7U84 - chains A and T of the 3 polymer chains in the assembly; structure by X-ray diffraction, 1.71 A resolution.

== Chain A ==
Molecule: DNA polymerase eta
From: Homo sapiens
Notes: EC 2.7.7.7
UniProtKB: Q9Y253 (POLH_HUMAN); residue numbers follow UniProt; this construct covers 1-432
Sequence (435 residues; each row starts with the number of its first residue; numbers below 1 keep their minus sign (Gly-2 is residue -2)):
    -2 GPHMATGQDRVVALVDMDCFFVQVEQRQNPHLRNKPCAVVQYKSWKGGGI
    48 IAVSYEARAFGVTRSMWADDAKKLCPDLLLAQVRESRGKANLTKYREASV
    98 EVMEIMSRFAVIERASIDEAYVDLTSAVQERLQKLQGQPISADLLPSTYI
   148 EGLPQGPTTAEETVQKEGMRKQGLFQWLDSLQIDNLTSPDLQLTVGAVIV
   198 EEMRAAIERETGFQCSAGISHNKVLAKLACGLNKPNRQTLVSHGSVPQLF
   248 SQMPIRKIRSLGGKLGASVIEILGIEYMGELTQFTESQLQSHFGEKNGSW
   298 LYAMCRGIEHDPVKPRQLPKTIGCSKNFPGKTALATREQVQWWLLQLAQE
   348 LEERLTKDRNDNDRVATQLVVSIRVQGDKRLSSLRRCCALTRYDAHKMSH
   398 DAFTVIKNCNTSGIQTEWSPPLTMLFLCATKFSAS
Unresolved in the structure: 155-159
Construct notes: expression tag (-2 to 0)
Curated features (UniProtKB/Swiss-Prot):
  - binding site (Mg(2+)): Asp13, Met14, Asp115, Glu116
  - binding site (Mn(2+)): Asp13, Met14, Asp115, Glu116
  - binding site (a 2'-deoxyribonucleoside 5'-triphosphate): Arg61
  - natural variant: Val37 (deletion: In XPV), Leu75 (deletion: In XPV), Arg93 (R93P: In XPV), Arg111 (R111H: In XPV), Thr122 (T122P: In XPV), Gly153 (G153D: In a breast cancer sample), Thr191 (T191P: In XPV), Gly263 (G263V: In XPV), Val266 (V266D: In XPV), Gly295 (G295R: In XPV), Arg361 (R361S: In XPV)
  - mutagenesis: Tyr52 (Y52A/F: Reduces DNA polymerase activity; Y52E: Reduces DNA polymerase activity. Increases fidelity of replication and reduces translesion bypass), Arg61 (R61A: Reduces enzymatic activity by two-thirds), Ser62 (S62G: Increased DNA polymerase activity and translesion bypass compared to wild-type), Ala68 (A68S/V: Severe reduction in thymine dimer translesion bypass), Asn324 to Pro326 (Reduces binding to chromatin and to monoubiquitinated PCNA. Abolishes binding to monoubiquitinated PCNA; when associated with 705-E--H-713 Del)
Ion coordination: Mn2+ site 1: Asp13, Asp115, Glu116 (together with XG4) (shared with 1 residue of chain P); Mn2+ site 2: Asp13, Met14, Asp115 (together with XG4)
Ligand contacts: XG4 (2'-deoxy-5'-O-[(R)-hydroxy{[(R)-hydroxy(phosphonooxy)phosphoryl]amino}phosphoryl]guanosine): Asp13, Met14, Asp15, Cys16, Phe17, Phe18, Gln38, Ile48, Ala49, Tyr52, Arg55, Arg61, Leu89, Ile114, Asp115, Glu116, Lys231

== Chain T ==
Molecule: 12-nt DNA strand
Sequence (12 nucleotides; numbered 1 to 12; the number before each row is that of its first residue):
     1 CATTATGACGCT
Ligand contacts: XG4 (2'-deoxy-5'-O-[(R)-hydroxy{[(R)-hydroxy(phosphonooxy)phosphoryl]amino}phosphoryl]guanosine): DT3, DT4, DA5

== How chain A and chain T interact ==
Residue-residue contacts - 46 pairs, chain A then chain T:
  Gln38(A) - DT4(T)  hydrogen bond to the base
  Gln38(A) - DA5(T)  sugar contact
  Tyr39(A) - DT4(T)  phosphate contact
  Tyr39(A) - DA5(T)  hydrogen bond to the phosphate
  Trp42(A) - DA2(T)  stacking on the base
  Gly46(A) - DT3(T)  base contact
  Ile47(A) - DT3(T)  base contact
  Ile48(A) - DT3(T)  base contact
  Arg61(A) - DT3(T)  hydrogen bond to the base
  Arg61(A) - DT4(T)  hydrogen bond to the base
  Ser62(A) - DT3(T)  hydrogen bond to the base
  Trp64(A) - DA2(T)  phosphate contact
  Trp64(A) - DT3(T)  sugar contact
  Trp64(A) - DT4(T)  phosphate contact
  Lys86(A) - DT6(T)  salt bridge to the phosphate
  Ala87(A) - DA5(T)  sugar contact
  Leu89(A) - DA5(T)  phosphate contact
  Leu89(A) - DT6(T)  phosphate contact
  Arg93(A) - DT6(T)  salt bridge to the phosphate
  Arg93(A) - DG7(T)  salt bridge to the phosphate
  Lys293(A) - DG10(T)  salt bridge to the phosphate
  Lys311(A) - DC9(T)  salt bridge to the phosphate
  Arg313(A) - DA8(T)  salt bridge to the phosphate
  Pro316(A) - DA8(T)  phosphate contact
  Lys317(A) - DA8(T)  hydrogen bond to the phosphate
  Lys317(A) - DC9(T)  salt bridge to the phosphate
  Thr318(A) - DG7(T)  sugar contact
  Thr318(A) - DA8(T)  hydrogen bond to the phosphate
  Ile319(A) - DG7(T)  phosphate contact
  Gly320(A) - DT6(T)  sugar contact
  Gly320(A) - DG7(T)  hydrogen bond to the phosphate
  Cys321(A) - DT6(T)  phosphate contact
  Ser322(A) - DA5(T)  sugar contact
  Ser322(A) - DT6(T)  hydrogen bond to the phosphate
  Lys323(A) - DA5(T)  salt bridge to the phosphate
  Asn324(A) - DT4(T)  hydrogen bond to the phosphate
  Asn324(A) - DA5(T)  hydrogen bond to the phosphate
  Pro326(A) - DC1(T)  phosphate contact
  Pro326(A) - DA2(T)  phosphate contact
  Pro326(A) - DT4(T)  phosphate contact
  Gly327(A) - DC1(T)  hydrogen bond to the phosphate
  Gly327(A) - DA2(T)  phosphate contact
  Thr329(A) - DA2(T)  base contact
  Arg351(A) - DT6(T)  salt bridge to the phosphate
  Arg351(A) - DG7(T)  salt bridge to the phosphate
  Leu378(A) - DT6(T)  base contact
Also at the interface, not in a pair above, chain A (33 interface residues in all): Glu110, Glu347, Phe423
Also at the interface, not in a pair above, chain T (11 interface residues in all): DC11

== Overview ==
The interface between chain A and chain T involves 33 residues on one side and 11 on the other; the contacts
include 12 hydrogen bonds, 10 salt bridges and 1 aromatic stacking contact. Polar contacts include
Gln38(A)-DT4(T), Arg61(A)-DT3(T) and Arg61(A)-DT4(T).
Chain A is DNA polymerase eta (Homo sapiens) and chain T is a 12-nt DNA strand; the structure, Human DNA
polymerase eta-DNA-dGMPNPP ternary mismatch complex in 6.0 mM Mn2+ for 600s, was determined by X-ray
diffraction together with 7U72, 7U73, 7U74, 7U75, 7U76, 7U77 and 26 further entries from the same study.
